2ZBL - chains C and D of the 6 polymer chains in the assembly; structure by X-ray diffraction, 1.60 A resolution.

== Chain C (and D) ==
Molecule: Putative isomerase
From: Salmonella typhimurium
Notes: chain D of this document is another copy of the same molecule, construct and numbering; everything in this record applies to it too
UniProt: Q8ZKT7 (Q8ZKT7_SALTY); numbering as in UniProt (aligned over 1-413)
Amino-acid sequence (421 residues; each row starts with the number of its first residue):
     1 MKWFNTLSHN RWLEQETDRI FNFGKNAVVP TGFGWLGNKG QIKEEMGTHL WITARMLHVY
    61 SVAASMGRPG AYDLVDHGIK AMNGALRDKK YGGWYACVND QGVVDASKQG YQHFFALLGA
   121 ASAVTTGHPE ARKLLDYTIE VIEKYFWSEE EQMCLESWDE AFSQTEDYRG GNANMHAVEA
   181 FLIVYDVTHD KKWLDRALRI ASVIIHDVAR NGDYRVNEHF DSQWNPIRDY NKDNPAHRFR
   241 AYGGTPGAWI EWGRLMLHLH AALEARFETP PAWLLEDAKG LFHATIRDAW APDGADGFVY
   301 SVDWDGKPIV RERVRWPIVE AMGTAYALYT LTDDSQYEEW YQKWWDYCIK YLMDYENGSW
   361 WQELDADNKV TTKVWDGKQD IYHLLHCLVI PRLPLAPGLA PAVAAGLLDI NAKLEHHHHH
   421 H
Unresolved in the structure: 413-416 (chain D: 413-417)
Differences from the reference sequence: engineered mutation Ala248 (His in Q8ZKT7); expression tag (414-421)
Residues lining bound ligands: beta-D-mannopyranose (BMA): Trp51, Arg55, Tyr111, Asn172, Met175, His176, Arg238, Phe239, Glu251, Trp316, Trp375, His383

== Interface between chain C and chain D ==
Residue-residue contacts - 32 pairs, chain C then chain D:
  Ala261(C) with His420(D); His421(D)
  Glu264(C) with His419(D); His420(D); His421(D), salt bridge
  Ala265(C) with His419(D), hydrogen bond (backbone-side chain); His420(D)
  Phe267(C) with His419(D)
  Thr330(C) with His421(D), hydrogen bond (backbone-side chain)
  Leu331(C) with His421(D)
  Asp333(C) with Asp333(D)
  Pro394(C) with His421(D)
  Leu395(C) with His421(D), hydrogen bond (backbone-backbone)
  Ala396(C) with His420(D); His421(D), hydrogen bond (backbone-backbone)
  His417(C) with Pro394(D); Ile410(D); Asn411(D)
  His419(C) with Glu264(D); Ala265(D); Phe267(D)
  His420(C) with Ala261(D); Glu264(D); Ala265(D); Ala396(D)
  His421(C) with Ala261(D); Glu264(D), salt bridge; Thr330(D), hydrogen bond (side chain-backbone); Leu331(D); Pro394(D); Leu395(D), hydrogen bond (backbone-backbone); Ala396(D), hydrogen bond (backbone-backbone)
Interface residues without a listed pair, chain C (15 interface residues in all): His260
Interface residues without a listed pair, chain D (16 interface residues in all): His260

== In short ==
Chain C and chain D form an interface of 15 and 16 residues respectively; the contacts include 7 hydrogen
bonds and 2 salt bridges. Polar contacts include Glu264(C)-His421(D), Ala265(C)-His419(D) and
Thr330(C)-His421(D). Bound to chain C: beta-D-mannopyranose.
Both chains are Putative isomerase (Salmonella typhimurium). Entry 2ZBL (Functional annotation of Salmonella
enterica yihS-encoded protein) was determined by X-ray diffraction, deposited together with 2RGK.
